PDB entry 8VNV | electron microscopy, 3.10 A resolution | chains A and L of the 9 polymer chains in the assembly

[Chain A]
Molecule: Polycomb protein SUZ12
From: Homo sapiens
Reference sequence: Q15022 (SUZ12_HUMAN); residue numbers follow UniProt; this construct covers 68-685
Amino-acid sequence (619 residues; each row starts with the number of its first residue):
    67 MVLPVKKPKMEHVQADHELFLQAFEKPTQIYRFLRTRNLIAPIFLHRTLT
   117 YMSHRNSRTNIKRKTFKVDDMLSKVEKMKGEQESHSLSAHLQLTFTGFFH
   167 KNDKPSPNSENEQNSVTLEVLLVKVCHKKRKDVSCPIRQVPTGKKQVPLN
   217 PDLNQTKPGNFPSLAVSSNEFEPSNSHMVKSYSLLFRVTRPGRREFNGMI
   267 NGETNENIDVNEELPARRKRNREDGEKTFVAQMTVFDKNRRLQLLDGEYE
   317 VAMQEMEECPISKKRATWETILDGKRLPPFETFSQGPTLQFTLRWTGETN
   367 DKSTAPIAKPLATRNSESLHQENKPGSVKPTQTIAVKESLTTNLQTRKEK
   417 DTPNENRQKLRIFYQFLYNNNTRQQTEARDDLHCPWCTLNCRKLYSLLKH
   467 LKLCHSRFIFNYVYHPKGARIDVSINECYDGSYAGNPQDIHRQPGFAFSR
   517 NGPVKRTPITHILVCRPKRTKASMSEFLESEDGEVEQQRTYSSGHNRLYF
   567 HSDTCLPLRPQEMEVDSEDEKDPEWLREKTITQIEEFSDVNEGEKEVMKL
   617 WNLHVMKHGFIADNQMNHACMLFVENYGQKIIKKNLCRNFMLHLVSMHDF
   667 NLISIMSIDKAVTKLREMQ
Unresolved in the structure: 67-80, 153-155, 168-181, 224-227, 255-294, 323-350, 363-425, 545-555, 683-685
Construct notes: initiating methionine (67); conflict N409 (Asp in Q15022)

[Chain L]
Molecule: EED
From: Homo sapiens
Reference sequence: O75530 (EED_HUMAN); numbering as in UniProt (aligned over 1-441)
Amino-acid sequence (441 residues; numbered 1 to 441; the number before each row is that of its first residue):
     1 MSEREVSTAPAGTDMPAAKKQKLSSDENSNPDLSGDENDDAVSIESGTNT
    51 ERPDTPTNTPNAPGRKSWGKGKWKSKKCKYSFKCVNSLKEDHNQPLFGVQ
   101 FNWHSKEGDPLVFATVGSNRVTLYECHSQGEIRLLQSYVDADADENFYTC
   151 AWTYDSNTSHPLLAVAGSRGIIRIINPITMQCIKHYVGHGNAINELKFHP
   201 RDPNLLLSVSKDHALRLWNIQTDTLVAIFGGVEGHRDEVLSADYDLLGEK
   251 IMSCGMDHSLKLWRINSKRMMNAIKESYDYNPNKTNRPFISQKIHFPDFS
   301 TRDIHRNYVDCVRWLGDLILSKSCENAIVCWKPGKMEDDIDKIKPSESNV
   351 TILGRFDYSQCDIWYMRFSMDFWQKMLALGNQVGKLYVWDLEVEDPHKAK
   401 CTTLTHHKCGAAIRQTSFSRDSSILIAVCDDASIWRWDRLR
Unresolved in the structure: 1-79
Swiss-Prot annotation at these positions:
  - modified residue: S2 (N-acetylserine), S34 (Phosphoserine), T55 (Phosphothreonine), K66 (N6,N6,N6-trimethyllysine), K197 (N6,N6,N6-trimethyllysine), K268 (N6,N6,N6-trimethyllysine), K284 (N6,N6,N6-trimethyllysine)
  - natural variant: N194 (N194S: In COGIS), R236 (R236G: In COGIS; R236T: In COGIS), H258 (H258Y: In COGIS), R302 (R302G: In COGIS; R302S: In COGIS)
  - mutagenesis: F97 (F97A: Abolishes binding to H3K27me3), Y148 (Y148A: Abolishes binding to H3K27me3), I193 (I193N: Impairs interaction with EZH2), L196 (L196P: Impairs interaction with EZH2), S300 to T301 (Impairs interaction with the matrix protein MA of HIV-1), H305 to Y308 (Impairs interaction with the matrix protein MA of HIV-1), W364 (W364A: Abolishes binding to H3K27me3; W364L: Abolishes binding to H3K27me3), Y365 (Y365A: Abolishes binding to H3K27me3)

[Interface between chain A and chain L]
Pairs across the interface (25):
  H507(A) - H185(L)
  R508(A) - H185(L)  hydrogen bond (backbone-side chain)
  Q509(A) - H185(L)
  P510(A) - C182(L)
  P510(A) - I183(L)  hydrophobic
  P510(A) - H185(L)
  H567(A) - P288(L)
  D569(A) - K293(L)  salt bridge
  T570(A) - G188(L)
  T570(A) - R216(L)  hydrogen bond (backbone-side chain)
  T570(A) - S291(L)
  C571(A) - G188(L)  hydrogen bond (side chain-backbone)
  L572(A) - V187(L)
  R575(A) - P282(L)  hydrogen bond (side chain-backbone)
  R575(A) - T285(L)  hydrogen bond (side chain-backbone)
  R575(A) - N286(L)  hydrogen bond (side chain-backbone)
  R575(A) - R287(L)
  Q577(A) - N286(L)
  D582(A) - R287(L)
  W591(A) - V232(L)  hydrophobic
  W591(A) - H295(L)
  W591(A) - F296(L)
  E594(A) - F296(L)
  K595(A) - V232(L)
  K595(A) - F296(L)
Also at the interface, not in a pair above, chain A (17 interface residues in all): E578, E580
Also at the interface, not in a pair above, chain L (23 interface residues in all): K184, D223, L225, I228, E233, Y280, N283

[In short]
The interface between chain A and chain L involves 17 residues on one side and 23 on the other, with 6
hydrogen bonds and 1 salt bridge. Polar pairs include D569(A)-K293(L), R508(A)-H185(L) and T570(A)-R216(L).
UniProt lists 12 mutagenesis sites on chain L.
Here chain A is Polycomb protein SUZ12 and chain L is EED, both from Homo sapiens. Entry 8VNV (PRC2_AJ1-450
bound to H3K36me3 with histone H3 tail engaged) was determined by electron microscopy together with 8VMI,
8VMJ, 8VML, 8VMN, 8VNZ, 8VO0 and 8VOB from the same study.
